PDB entry 8JNQ | X-ray diffraction, 2.00 A resolution | chain A

== Chain A ==
Molecule: Cytochrome P450
Source organism: Streptomyces torulosus
Amino-acid sequence (396 residues; each row starts with the number of its first residue):
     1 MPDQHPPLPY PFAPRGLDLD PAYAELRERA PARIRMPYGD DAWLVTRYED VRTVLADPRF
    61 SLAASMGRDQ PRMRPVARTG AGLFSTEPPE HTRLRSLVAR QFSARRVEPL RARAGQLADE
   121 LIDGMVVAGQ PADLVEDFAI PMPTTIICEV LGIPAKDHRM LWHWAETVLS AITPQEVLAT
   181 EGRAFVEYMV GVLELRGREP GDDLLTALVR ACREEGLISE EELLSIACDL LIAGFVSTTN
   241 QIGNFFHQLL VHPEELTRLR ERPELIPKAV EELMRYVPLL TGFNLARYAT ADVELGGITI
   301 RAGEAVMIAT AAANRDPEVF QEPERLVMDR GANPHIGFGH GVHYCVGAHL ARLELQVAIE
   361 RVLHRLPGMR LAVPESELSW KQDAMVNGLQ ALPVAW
Not modelled in the structure: 1-6
Ion coordination: heme Fe near C345 (its only coordinating residue here)
Residues lining bound ligands:
  - EIU ((1Z,3E,5E,7S,8R,10S,11R,13R,15R,16E,18E,25S)-11-ethyl-2,7-dihydroxy-10-methyl-21,26-diazatetracyclo[23.2.1.09,13.08,15]octacosa-1(2),3,5,16,18-pentaene-20,27,28-trione): R74, V76, R78, F84, W164, V168, I232, A233, V236, S237, L279, L280, F283, L285, V386
  - heme (HEM): L55, L83, F84, H91, R95, F102, I147, L230, A233, G234, S237, T238, Q241, M274, L279, L280, L285, R287, G337, F338, G339, V342, H343, Y344, C345, V346, G347, L350, A351, L355

== Overview ==
Chain A binds compound EIU and heme.
Chain A is Cytochrome P450 (Streptomyces torulosus); the structure, Crystal structure of cytochrome P450 CftA
from Streptomyces torulosus NRRL B-3889, in complex with a substrate ..., was determined by X-ray diffraction,
deposited together with 8JNC, 8JNP, 8JOO and 8JUA.
